PDB entry 8ACB | electron microscopy, 2.60 A resolution | chains A and B

# Chain A
Molecule: Genome polyprotein
Organism: Sweet potato feathery mottle virus
UniProt: D2CTM1 (D2CTM1_9POTV); residues 91-310 here correspond to UniProt positions 146-365 (UniProt number = residue number + 55)
Amino-acid sequence (220 residues; each row starts with the number of its first residue):
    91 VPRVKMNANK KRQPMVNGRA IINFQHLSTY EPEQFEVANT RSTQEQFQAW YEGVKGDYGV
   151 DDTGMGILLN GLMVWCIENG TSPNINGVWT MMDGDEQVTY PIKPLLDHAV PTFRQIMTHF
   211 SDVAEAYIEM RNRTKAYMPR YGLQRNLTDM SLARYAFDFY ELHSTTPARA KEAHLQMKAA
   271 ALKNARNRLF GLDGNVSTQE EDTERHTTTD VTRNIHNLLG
From the paper describing this entry:
  - binding site for Single-stranded RNA (chain B): Ser172, Arg235, Asp248

# Chain B
Molecule: Single-stranded RNA
Organism: Ipomoea batatas
Sequence (5 nucleotides; row label = number of the first residue in the row):
     1 UUUUU

# Interface between chain A and chain B
Contacting residue pairs (29; chain A residue first):
  Asn129(A) - U1(B)  sugar contact
  Thr130(A) - U1(B)  phosphate contact
  Thr130(A) - U2(B)  phosphate contact
  Asn169(A) - U5(B)  sugar contact
  Gly170(A) - U5(B)  hydrogen bond to the sugar
  Ser172(A) - U4(B)  hydrogen bond to the phosphate
  Ser172(A) - U5(B)  base contact
  Pro173(A) - U3(B)  phosphate contact
  Pro173(A) - U4(B)  phosphate contact
  Asn174(A) - U5(B)  base contact
  Ile175(A) - U5(B)  base contact
  Thr202(A) - U2(B)  phosphate contact
  Thr202(A) - U3(B)  hydrogen bond to the phosphate
  Arg204(A) - U3(B)  salt bridge to the phosphate
  Arg204(A) - U4(B)  salt bridge to the phosphate
  Gln205(A) - U1(B)  hydrogen bond to the phosphate
  Gln205(A) - U2(B)  hydrogen bond to the phosphate
  Arg230(A) - U5(B)  hydrogen bond to the phosphate
  Tyr231(A) - U4(B)  hydrogen bond to the base
  Arg235(A) - U4(B)  phosphate contact
  Arg235(A) - U5(B)  salt bridge to the phosphate
  Asp248(A) - U4(B)  hydrogen bond to the sugar
  Lys268(A) - U3(B)  hydrogen bond to the base
  Lys268(A) - U4(B)  base contact
  Ala271(A) - U4(B)  sugar contact
  Ala271(A) - U5(B)  phosphate contact
  Leu272(A) - U3(B)  base contact
  Leu272(A) - U4(B)  sugar contact
  Ala275(A) - U3(B)  sugar contact
Interface residues without a listed pair, chain A (20 interface residues in all): Asn277

# Summary
The interface between chain A and chain B involves 20 residues on one side and 5 on the other; the contacts
include 9 hydrogen bonds and 3 salt bridges. Among the polar pairs are Tyr231(A)-U4(B), Lys268(A)-U3(B) and
Gly170(A)-U5(B). From the paper: a binding site for Single-stranded RNA (chain B) at Ser172(A), Arg235(A) and
Asp248(A).
Chain A is Genome polyprotein (Sweet potato feathery mottle virus) and chain B is Single-stranded RNA (Ipomoea
batatas); the structure, CryoEM structure of sweet potato feathery mottle virus VLP, was determined by
electron microscopy, deposited together with 8ACC.
